PDB entry 7VYK | electron microscopy, 2.79 A resolution | chains A and E of the 5 polymer chains in the assembly

== Chain A ==
Protein: Capsid protein VP1
From: Coxsackievirus B3
UniProt: P03313 (POLG_CXB3N); residues 13-279 here correspond to UniProt positions 583-849 (UniProt number = residue number + 570)
Chain sequence (267 residues; row label = number of the first residue in the row):
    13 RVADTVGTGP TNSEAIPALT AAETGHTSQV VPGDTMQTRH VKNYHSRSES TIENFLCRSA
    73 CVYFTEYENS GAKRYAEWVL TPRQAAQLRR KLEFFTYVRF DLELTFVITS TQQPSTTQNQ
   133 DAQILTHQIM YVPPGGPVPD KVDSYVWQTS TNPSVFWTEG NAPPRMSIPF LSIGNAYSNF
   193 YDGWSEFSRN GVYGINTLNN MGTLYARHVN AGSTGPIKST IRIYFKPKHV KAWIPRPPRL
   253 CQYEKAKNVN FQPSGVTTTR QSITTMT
Sequence notes: variant E80 (Lys650 in P03313)

== Chain E ==
Protein: Coxsackievirus and adenovirus receptor
From: Homo sapiens
UniProt: P78310 (CXAR_HUMAN); residue numbers follow UniProt; this construct covers 21-236
Chain sequence (225 residues; each row starts with the number of its first residue):
    20 MSITTPEEMI EKAKGETAYL PCKFTLSPED QGPLDIEWLI SPADNQKVDQ VIILYSGDKI
    80 YDDYYPDLKG RVHFTSNDLK SGDASINVTN LQLSDIGTYQ CKVKKAPGVA NKKIHLVVLV
   140 KPSGARCYVD GSEEIGSDFK IKCEPKEGSL PLQYEWQKLS DSQKMPTSWL AEMTSSVISV
   200 KNASSEYSGT YSCTVRNRVG SDQCLLRLNV VPPSNKALEH HHHHH
Not modelled in the structure: 20, 61-68, 82, 96-97, 112-113, 138-244
Sequence notes: initiating methionine (20); expression tag (237-244)
Curated features (UniProtKB/Swiss-Prot):
  - glycosylation (N-linked (GlcNAc...) asparagine): N106, N201
  - mutagenesis: V70 to I72 (Abolishes binding to adenovirus type 5)
Disulfide bonds: C41-C120

== Interface between chain A and chain E ==
Contacting residue pairs (19):
  E89(A) with A125(E); P126(E)
  V91(A) with E48(E)
  P146(A) with P47(E)
  G147(A) with P47(E); Q50(E)
  V150(A) with Q50(E); A125(E), hydrophobic; P126(E), hydrophobic
  E198(A) with T44(E)
  G203(A) with T23(E)
  V204(A) with S21(E)
  N208(A) with S21(E), hydrogen bond
  N211(A) with E48(E)
  N212(A) with P47(E); E48(E)
  M213(A) with E48(E), hydrogen bond (backbone-side chain)
  G214(A) with E48(E)
  T215(A) with P126(E)
Interface residues without a listed pair, chain A (16 interface residues in all): G148, Y217
Interface residues without a listed pair, chain E (9 interface residues in all): G51

== Summary ==
16 residues of chain A and 9 residues of chain E are in contact, with 2 hydrogen bonds. Polar contacts include
N208(A)-S21(E) and M213(A)-E48(E). From UniProt: 3 mutagenesis sites on chain E.
Here chain A is Capsid protein VP1 (Coxsackievirus B3) and chain E is Coxsackievirus and adenovirus receptor
(Homo sapiens). Entry 7VYK (Coxsackievirus B3 at pH7.4 (VP3-234Q) incubation with coxsackievirus and
adenovirus receptor for 10min) was determined by electron microscopy, deposited together with 7VXH, 7VXZ,
7VY0, 7VY5, 7VY6, 7VYL and 3 further entries.
